Entry 8EUE (electron microscopy, 3.48 A resolution); this record covers chains C and J of the 10 polymer chains in the assembly.

== Chain C ==
Protein: Histone H2A type 1
Reference sequence: Q6AZJ8 (Q6AZJ8_XENLA); numbering as in UniProt (aligned over 1-130)
Sequence (130 residues; numbered 1 to 130; the number before each row is that of its first residue):
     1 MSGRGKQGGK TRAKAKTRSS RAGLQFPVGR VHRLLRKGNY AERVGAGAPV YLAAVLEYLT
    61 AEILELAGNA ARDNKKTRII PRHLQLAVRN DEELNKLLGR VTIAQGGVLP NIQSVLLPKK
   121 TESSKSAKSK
Unresolved in the structure: 1-15, 122-130

== Chain J ==
Molecule: 227-nt DNA strand
Sequence (227 nucleotides; each row starts with the number of its first residue; numbers below 1 keep their minus sign (DT-153 is residue -153)):
  -153 TCGGTACCCG GGGATCCTCT AGAGTGGGAG CTCGGAACAC TATCCGACTG GCACCGGCAA
   -93 GGTCGCTGTT CAATACATGC ACAGGATGTA TATATCTGAC ACGTGCCTGG AGACTAGGGA
   -33 GTAATCCCCT TGGCGGTTAA AACGCGGGGG ACAGCGCGTA CGTGCGTTTA AGCGGTGCTA
    27 GAGCTGTCTA CGACCAATTG AGCGGCCTCG GCACCGGGAT TCTCCAG
Unresolved in the structure: -153 to -73, 73

== Interface between chain C and chain J ==
Contacting residue pairs - 11 pairs, chain C then chain J:
  Lys16(C) - DA-43(J)  phosphate contact
  Lys16(C) - DG-42(J)  hydrogen bond to the phosphate
  Thr17(C) - DA-43(J)  phosphate contact
  Arg18(C) - DA-43(J)  salt bridge to the phosphate
  Arg21(C) - DG-42(J)  salt bridge to the phosphate
  Gly29(C) - DA-43(J)  phosphate contact
  Arg30(C) - DG-44(J)  phosphate contact
  Arg33(C) - DG-45(J)  sugar contact
  Arg33(C) - DG-44(J)  salt bridge to the phosphate
  Arg43(C) - DG-35(J)  hydrogen bond to the sugar
  Arg78(C) - DC-54(J)  sugar contact
Also at the interface, not in a pair above, chain J (7 interface residues in all): DA-53

== Summary ==
9 residues of chain C and 7 residues of chain J are in contact; the contacts include 2 hydrogen bonds and 3
salt bridges. Polar pairs include Arg43(C)-DG-35(J), Lys16(C)-DG-42(J) and Arg18(C)-DA-43(J).
Here chain C is Histone H2A type 1 and chain J is a 227-nt DNA strand. Entry 8EUE (Class1 of the
INO80-Nucleosome complex) was determined by electron microscopy (same publication as 8ETS, 8ETT, 8ETU, 8ETV,
8ETW, 8EU9, 8EUF and 8EUJ).
